PDB entry 6P54 | X-ray diffraction, 1.83 A resolution | chain A

Chain A:
Molecule: Probable peptidoglycan D, D-transpeptidase PenA
From: Neisseria gonorrhoeae
Notes: EC 3.4.16.4
UniProt: P08149 (PBP2_NEIGO); aligned to UniProt positions 237-574 over residues 237-574
Chain sequence (329 residues; row label = number of the first residue in the row; note: 14 numbers in that range are skipped by the numbering (no residue carries them; nothing is unmodelled there)):
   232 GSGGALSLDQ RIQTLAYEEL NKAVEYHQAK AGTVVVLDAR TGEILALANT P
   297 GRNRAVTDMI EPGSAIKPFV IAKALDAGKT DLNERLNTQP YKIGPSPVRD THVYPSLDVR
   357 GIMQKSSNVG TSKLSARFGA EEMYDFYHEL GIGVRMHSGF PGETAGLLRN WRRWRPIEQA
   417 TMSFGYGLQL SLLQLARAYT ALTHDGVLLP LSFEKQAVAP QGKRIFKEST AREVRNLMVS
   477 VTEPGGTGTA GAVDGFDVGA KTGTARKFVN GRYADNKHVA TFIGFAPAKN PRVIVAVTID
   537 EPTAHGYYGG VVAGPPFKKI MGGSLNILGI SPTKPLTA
Unresolved in the structure: 232-235
Construct notes: expression tag (232-236); conflict Gly-297 (Ala283 in P08149)
Covalently attached groups: ceftriaxone, bound form (NZV) linked to Ser-310
Small-molecule neighbours: ceftriaxone, bound form (NZV): Glu-307, Gly-309, Lys-313, Thr-347, Ser-362, Asn-364, Phe-420, Gly-421, Tyr-422, Thr-483, Lys-497, Thr-498, Gly-499, Thr-500, Ala-501, Arg-502, Tyr-509, His-514, Tyr-543, Tyr-544, Gly-545
UniProt features mapped onto this chain:
  - active site: Ser-310 (Acyl-ester intermediate)

In short:
Ceftriaxone, bound form is covalently linked to Ser-310. From UniProt: active-site residue Ser-310.
Chain A is Probable peptidoglycan D, D-transpeptidase PenA (Neisseria gonorrhoeae); the structure, Crystal
structure of transpeptidase domain of PBP2 from Neisseria gonorrhoeae acylated by ceftriaxone, was determined
by X-ray diffraction (same publication as 6P52, 6P53, 6P55 and 6P56).
